PDB entry 7UYW | X-ray diffraction, 2.51 A resolution | chain A

== Chain A ==
Protein: Tyrosine-protein kinase JAK2
Organism: Homo sapiens
Notes: EC 2.7.10.2; fragment: kinase domain
UniProt: O60674 (JAK2_HUMAN); residues 842-1132 here = UniProt positions 842-1132
Sequence (291 residues; each row starts with the number of its first residue):
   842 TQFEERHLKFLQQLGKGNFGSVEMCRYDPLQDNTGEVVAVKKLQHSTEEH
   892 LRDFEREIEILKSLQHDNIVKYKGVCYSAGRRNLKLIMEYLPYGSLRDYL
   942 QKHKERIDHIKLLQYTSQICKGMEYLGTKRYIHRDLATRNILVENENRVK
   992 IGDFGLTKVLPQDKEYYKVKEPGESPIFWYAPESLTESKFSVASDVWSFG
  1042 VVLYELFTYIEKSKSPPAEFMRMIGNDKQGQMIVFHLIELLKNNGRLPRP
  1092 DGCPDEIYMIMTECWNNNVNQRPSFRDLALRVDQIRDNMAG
Not modelled in the structure: 1132
Modified positions: Tyr-1007 (O-phosphotyrosine; PTR); Tyr-1008 (O-phosphotyrosine; PTR)
UniProt features mapped onto this chain:
  - active site: Asp-976 (Proton acceptor)
  - binding site (ATP): Leu-855 to Val-863, Lys-882
  - modified residue (Phosphotyrosine): Tyr-868, Tyr-966, Tyr-972, Tyr-1007, Tyr-1008
Small-molecule neighbours: OV0 (2-(2,6-difluorophenyl)-4-[4-(pyrrolidine-1-carbonyl)anilino]-5H-pyrrolo[3,4-b]pyridin-5-one): Gln-853, Leu-855, Gly-856, Lys-857, Gly-858, Val-863, Ala-880, Val-911, Met-929, Glu-930, Tyr-931, Leu-932, Pro-933, Gly-935, Arg-980, Asn-981, Leu-983, Gly-993, Asp-994

== In short ==
Bound to chain A: compound OV0. From UniProt: active-site residue Asp-976 and 10 ATP-binding residues.
Chain A is Tyrosine-protein kinase JAK2 (Homo sapiens); the structure, Crystal structure of JAK2 kinase domain
in complex with compound 30, was determined by X-ray diffraction (same publication as 7UYR, 7UYS, 7UYT and
7UYV).
